PDB entry 9J1M | electron microscopy, 2.33 A resolution | chains 2 and A of the 52 polymer chains in the assembly

== Chain 2 ==
Protein: Large ribosomal subunit protein bL34
Source organism: Mycobacterium tuberculosis variant bovis BCG str. Pasteur 1173P2
UniProtKB: A0A0G2Q9F3 (A0A0G2Q9F3_MYCBP); residue numbers follow UniProt; this construct covers 1-47
Chain sequence (47 residues; row label = number of the first residue in the row):
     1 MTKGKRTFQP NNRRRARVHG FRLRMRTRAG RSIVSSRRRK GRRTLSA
Not modelled in the structure: 1, 46-47

== Chain A ==
Molecule: 23S rRNA
Source organism: Mycobacterium tuberculosis variant bovis BCG str. Pasteur 1173P2
Sequence (3138 nucleotides; numbered 1 to 3138; the number before each row is that of its first residue):
     1 UUGUAAGUGU CUAAGGGCGC AUGGUGGAUG CCUUGGCAUC GAGAGCCGAU GAAGGACGUG
    61 GGAGGCUGCG AUAUGCCUCG GGGAGCUGUC AACCGAGCGU GGAUCCGAGG AUUUCCGAAU
   121 GGGGAAACCC AGCACGAGUG AUGUCGUGCU ACCCGCAUCU GAAUAUAUAG GGUGCGGGAG
   181 GGAACGCGGG GAAGUGAAAC AUCUCAGUAC CCGUAGGAGG AGAAAACAAU UGUGAUUCCG
   241 CAAGUAGUGG CGAGCGAACG CGGAACAGGC UAAACCGCAC GCAUGGGUAA CCGGGUAGGG
   301 GUUGUGUGUG CGGGGUUGUG GGAGGAUAUG UCUCAGCGCU ACCCGGCUGA GAGGCAGUCA
   361 GAAAGUGUCG UGGUUAGCGG AAGUGGCCUG GGAUGGUCUG CCGUAGACGG UGAGAGCCCG
   421 GUACGCGAAA ACCCGGCACC UGCCUAGUAU CAAUUCCCGA GUAGCAGCGG GCCCGUGGAA
   481 UCCGCUGUGA AUCCGCCGGG ACCACCCGGU AAGCCUAAAU ACUCCUCGAU GACCGAUAGC
   541 GGAUUAGUAC CGUGAGGGAA UGGUGAAAAG UACCCCGGGA GGGGAGUGAA AGAGUACCUG
   601 AAACCGUGUG CCUACAAUCC GUCAGAGCCU CCUUUUCCUC UCCGGAGGAG GGUGGUGAUG
   661 GCGUGCCUUU UGAAGAAUGA GCCUGCGAGU CAGGGACAUG UCGCAAGGUU AACCCGUGUG
   721 GGGUAGCCGC AGCGAAAGCG AGUCUGAAUA GGGCGACCCA CACGCGCAUA CGCGCGUGUG
   781 AAUAGUGGCG UGUUCUGGAC CCGAAGCGGA GUGAUCUACC CAUGGCCAGG GUGAAGCGCG
   841 GGUAAGACCG CGUGGAGGCC CGAACCCACU UAGGUUGAAG ACUGAGGGGA UGAGCUGUGG
   901 GUAGGGGUGA AAGGCCAAUC AAACUCCGUG AUAGCUGGUU CUCCCCGAAA UGCAUUUAGG
   961 UGCAGCGUUG CGUGGUUCAC CGCGGAGGUA GAGCUACUGG AUGGCCGAUG GGCCCUACUA
  1021 GGUUACUGAC GUCAGCCAAA CUCCGAAUGC CGUGGUGUAA AGCGUGGCAG UGAGACGGCG
  1081 GGGGAUAAGC UCCGUACGUC GAAAGGGAAA CAGCCCAGAU CGCCGGCUAA GGCCCCCAAG
  1141 CGUGUGCUAA GUGGGAAAGG AUGUGCAGUC GCAAAGACAA CCAGGAGGUU GGCUUAGAAG
  1201 CAGCCACCCU UGAAAGAGUG CGUAAUAGCU CACUGGUCAA GUGAUUGUGC GCCGAUAAUG
  1261 UAGCGGGGCU CAAGCACACC GCCGAAGCCG CGGCACAUCC ACCUUGUGGU GGGUGUGGGU
  1321 AGGGGAGCGU CCCUCAUUCA GCGAAGCCAC CGGGUGACCG GUGGUGGAGG GUGGGGGAGU
  1381 GAGAAUGCAG GCAUGAGUAG CGACAAGGCA AGUGAGAACC UUGCCCGCCG AAAGACCAAG
  1441 GGUUCCUGGG CCAGGCCAGU CCGCCCAGGG UGAGUCGGGA CCUAAGGCGA GGCCGACAGG
  1501 CGUAGUCGAU GGACAACGGG UUGAUAUUCC CGUACCCGUG UGUGGGCGCC CGUGACGAAU
  1561 CAGCGGUACU AACCACCCAA AACCGGAUCG AUCACUCCCC UUCGGGGGUG UGGAGUUCUG
  1621 GGGCUGCGUG GGAACUUCGC UGGUAGUAGU CAAGCGAAGG GGUGACGCAG GAAGGUAGCC
  1681 GUACCAGUCA GUGGUAACAC UGGGGCAAGC CGGUAGGGAG AGCGAUAGGC AAAUCCGUCG
  1741 CUCACUAAUC CUGAGAGGUG ACGCAUAGCC GGUUGAGGCG AAUUCGGUGA UCCUCUGCUG
  1801 CCAAGAAAAG CCUCUAGCGA GCACACACAC GGCCCGUACC CCAAACCGAC ACAGGUGGUC
  1861 AGGUAGAGCA UACCAAGGCG UACGAGAUAA CUAUGGUUAA GGAACUCGGC AAAAUGCCCC
  1921 CGUAACUUCG GGAGAAGGGG GACCGGAAUA UCGUGAACAC CCUUGCGGUG GGAGCGGGAU
  1981 CCGGUCGCAG AAACCAGUGA GGAGCGACUG UUUACUAAAA ACACAGGUCC GUGCGAAGUC
  2041 GCAAGACGAU GUAUACGGAC UGACGCCUGC CCGGUGCUGG AAGGUUAAGA GGACCCGUUA
  2101 ACCCGCAAGG GUGAAGCGGA GAAUUUAAGC CCCAGUAAAC GGCGGUGGUA ACUAUAACCA
  2161 UCCUAAGGUA GCGAAAUUCC UUGUCGGGUA AGUUCCGACC UGCACGAAUG GCGUAACGAC
  2221 UUCUCAACUG UCUCAACCAU AGACUCGGCG AAAUUGCACU ACGAGUAAAG AUGCUCGUUA
  2281 CGCGCGGCAG GACGAAAAGA CCCCGGGACC UUCACUACAA CUUGGUAUUG AUGUUCGGUA
  2341 CGGUUUGUGU AGGAUAGGUG GGAGACUGUG AAACCUCGAC GCCAGUUGGG GCGGAGUCGU
  2401 UGUUGAAAUA CCACUCUGAU CGUAUUGGGC AUCUAACCUC GAACCCUGAA UCGGGUUUAG
  2461 GGACAGUGCC UGGCGGGUAG UUUAACUGGG GCGGUUGCCU CCUAAAAUGU AACGGAGGCG
  2521 CCCAAAGGUU CCCUCAACCU GGACGGCAAU CAGGUGGCGA GUGUAAAUGC ACAAGGGAGC
  2581 UUGACUGCGA GACUUACAAG UCAAGCAGGG ACGAAAGUCG GGAUUAGUGA UCCGGCACCC
  2641 CCGAGUGGAA GGGGUGUCGC UCAACGGAUA AAAGGUACCC CGGGGAUAAC AGGCUGAUCU
  2701 UCCCCAAGAG UCCAUAUCGA CGGGAUGGUU UGGCACCUCG AUGUCGGCUC GUCGCAUCCU
  2761 GGGGCUGGAG CAGGUCCCAA GGGUUGGGCU GUUCGCCCAU UAAAGCGGCA CGCGAGCUGG
  2821 GUUUAGAACG UCGUGAGACA GUUCGGUCUC UAUCCGCCGC GCGCGUCAGA AACUUGAGGA
  2881 AACCUGUCCC UAGUACGAGA GGACCGGGAC GGACGAACCU CUGGUGCACC AGUUGUCCCG
  2941 CCAGGGGCAC CGCUGGAUAG CCACGUUCGG UCAGGAUAAC CGCUGAAAGC AUCUAAGCGG
  3001 GAAACCUUCU CCAAGAUCAG GUUUCUCACC CACUUGGUGG GAUAAGGCCC CCCGCAGAAC
  3061 ACGGGUUCAA UAGGUCAGAC CUGGAAGCUC AGUAAUGGGU GUAGGGAACU GGUGCUAACC
  3121 GGCCGAAAAC UUACAACA
Not modelled in the structure: 1-4, 634-649, 1013-1022, 1549-1652, 2335-2428, 3133-3138
Modified positions: 5MU (5-methyluridine 5'-monophosphate) at position 2177; OMG (o2'-methylguanosine-5'-monophosphate) at position 2489; OMG (o2'-methylguanosine-5'-monophosphate) at position 2791
Ion coordination: Mg2+ site 1: C31, G1370; Mg2+ site 2: C46, G217; Mg2+ site 3: G60, G65, U89; Mg2+ site 4 near U72 (its only coordinating residue here); Mg2+ site 5 near U120 (its only coordinating residue here); Mg2+ site 6: U120, G124; Mg2+ site 7: A162, U166; Mg2+ site 8: G194, U2481; Mg2+ site 9: G194, U195; Mg2+ site 10: A199, C200; Mg2+ site 11 near G220 (its only coordinating residue here); Mg2+ site 12 near C251 (its only coordinating residue here); 177 more Mg2+ sites not listed
Small-molecule neighbours: KU-13, chemically modified azithromycin (A1L32; (2R,3R,4R,5R,8R,10R,11R,12S,13S,14R)-11-[(2S,3R,4S,6R)-4-(dimethylamino)-6-methyl-3-oxidanyl-oxan-2-yl]oxy-2-ethyl-4-[(2R,3R,4R,5S,6R)-6-(hydroxymethyl)-3,4-bis(oxidanyl)-5-[[4-(4-pyridin-4-yl-1,2,3-triazol-1-yl)phenyl]methoxy]oxan-2-yl]oxy-13-[(2R,4R,5S,6S)-4-methoxy-4,6-dimethyl-5-oxidanyl-oxan-2-yl]oxy-3,5,6,8,10,12,14-heptamethyl-3,10-bis(oxidanyl)-1-oxa-6-azacyclopentadecan-15-one): U875, A881, U2016, A2296, A2297, A2300, A2741, G2743, U2822, U2824, G2846, U2847, C2848, U2849

== Interface between chain 2 and chain A ==
Residue-residue contacts (98):
  Thr2(2) - C816(A)  phosphate contact
  Thr2(2) - U817(A)  hydrogen bond to the phosphate
  Thr2(2) - C867(A)  hydrogen bond to the phosphate
  Thr2(2) - A2014(A)  base contact
  Lys3(2) - C882(A)  phosphate contact
  Lys3(2) - U883(A)  salt bridge to the phosphate
  Lys3(2) - G1854(A)  hydrogen bond to the phosphate
  Lys3(2) - G1855(A)  salt bridge to the phosphate
  Gly4(2) - G1854(A)  hydrogen bond to the base
  Gly4(2) - G1855(A)  sugar contact
  Lys5(2) - C816(A)  salt bridge to the phosphate
  Lys5(2) - U817(A)  salt bridge to the phosphate
  Lys5(2) - G1855(A)  sugar contact
  Arg6(2) - C816(A)  sugar contact
  Arg6(2) - A918(A)  hydrogen bond to the sugar
  Arg6(2) - C1847(A)  sugar contact
  Arg6(2) - G1848(A)  sugar contact
  Thr7(2) - U815(A)  hydrogen bond to the sugar
  Thr7(2) - C816(A)  sugar contact
  Thr7(2) - A917(A)  base contact
  Thr7(2) - A918(A)  sugar contact
  Phe8(2) - U553(A)  sugar contact
  Phe8(2) - U815(A)  sugar contact
  Phe8(2) - C1847(A)  hydrogen bond to the sugar
  Phe8(2) - G1848(A)  phosphate contact
  Gln9(2) - U815(A)  hydrogen bond to the sugar
  Gln9(2) - C816(A)  phosphate contact
  Gln9(2) - C1847(A)  sugar contact
  Pro10(2) - A1439(A)  sugar contact
  Pro10(2) - G1440(A)  sugar contact
  Pro10(2) - C1847(A)  sugar contact
  Asn11(2) - U815(A)  hydrogen bond to the base
  Asn11(2) - G899(A)  hydrogen bond to the phosphate
  Asn11(2) - G1440(A)  phosphate contact
  Asn12(2) - A125(A)  base contact
  Asn12(2) - G1440(A)  hydrogen bond to the phosphate
  Asn12(2) - G1441(A)  hydrogen bond to the phosphate
  Arg13(2) - A125(A)  base contact
  Arg13(2) - G899(A)  hydrogen bond to the phosphate
  Arg13(2) - G900(A)  salt bridge to the phosphate
  Arg13(2) - G1508(A)  hydrogen bond to the phosphate
  Arg13(2) - A1509(A)  salt bridge to the phosphate
  Arg14(2) - U815(A)  salt bridge to the phosphate
  Arg14(2) - G899(A)  salt bridge to the phosphate
  Arg14(2) - G900(A)  salt bridge to the phosphate
  Arg15(2) - U553(A)  hydrogen bond to the phosphate
  Arg15(2) - G554(A)  salt bridge to the phosphate
  Arg15(2) - U815(A)  base contact
  Ala16(2) - A125(A)  sugar contact
  Ala16(2) - A126(A)  phosphate contact
  Arg17(2) - G900(A)  salt bridge to the phosphate
  Val18(2) - G813(A)  phosphate contact
  Val18(2) - A814(A)  phosphate contact
  His19(2) - U553(A)  hydrogen bond to the sugar
  His19(2) - G554(A)  hydrogen bond to the sugar
  His19(2) - G813(A)  salt bridge to the phosphate
  Gly20(2) - A126(A)  phosphate contact
  Phe21(2) - G117(A)  sugar contact
  Phe21(2) - A126(A)  stacking on the base
  Arg22(2) - G117(A)  salt bridge to the phosphate
  Arg22(2) - G124(A)  hydrogen bond to the base
  Arg22(2) - A125(A)  salt bridge to the phosphate
  Arg22(2) - A126(A)  hydrogen bond to the phosphate
  Arg24(2) - G554(A)  hydrogen bond to the sugar
  Arg24(2) - A555(A)  sugar contact
  Arg24(2) - U812(A)  hydrogen bond to the phosphate
  Arg24(2) - G813(A)  salt bridge to the phosphate
  Met25(2) - A118(A)  phosphate contact
  Arg26(2) - C1488(A)  sugar contact
  Arg28(2) - C212(A)  salt bridge to the phosphate
  Arg28(2) - G213(A)  salt bridge to the phosphate
  Arg28(2) - A1498(A)  hydrogen bond to the phosphate
  Arg28(2) - G1499(A)  salt bridge to the phosphate
  Ala29(2) - G811(A)  phosphate contact
  Ala29(2) - U812(A)  phosphate contact
  Ile33(2) - A555(A)  phosphate contact
  Ile33(2) - G811(A)  sugar contact
  Ile33(2) - U812(A)  sugar contact
  Ser35(2) - G182(A)  phosphate contact
  Ser36(2) - G556(A)  phosphate contact
  Arg37(2) - A555(A)  salt bridge to the phosphate
  Arg37(2) - G556(A)  salt bridge to the phosphate
  Arg38(2) - A53(A)  base contact
  Arg38(2) - G54(A)  sugar contact
  Arg39(2) - G182(A)  salt bridge to the phosphate
  Arg39(2) - A183(A)  salt bridge to the phosphate
  Lys40(2) - G547(A)  base contact
  Lys40(2) - G557(A)  salt bridge to the phosphate
  Lys40(2) - G558(A)  hydrogen bond to the base
  Gly41(2) - G547(A)  sugar contact
  Gly41(2) - U548(A)  phosphate contact
  Arg42(2) - G547(A)  hydrogen bond to the sugar
  Arg42(2) - U548(A)  salt bridge to the phosphate
  Arg42(2) - G556(A)  hydrogen bond to the base
  Arg42(2) - G557(A)  hydrogen bond to the base
  Arg42(2) - G558(A)  hydrogen bond to the base
  Arg43(2) - U548(A)  hydrogen bond to the phosphate
  Leu45(2) - A126(A)  base contact
Interface residues without a listed pair, chain 2 (40 interface residues in all): Leu23, Gly30, Arg31
Interface residues without a listed pair, chain A (53 interface residues in all): G181, A549, A881, G897, U898, G1487, C1846

== Summary ==
40 residues of chain 2 face 53 of chain A across their interface, with 28 hydrogen bonds, 24 salt bridges and
1 aromatic stacking contact. Polar pairs include Gly4(2)-G1854(A), Asn11(2)-U815(A) and Arg22(2)-G124(A).
Ligands of chain A: KU-13, chemically modified azithromycin.
Chain 2 is Large ribosomal subunit protein bL34 and chain A is 23S rRNA, both from Mycobacterium tuberculosis
variant bovis BCG str. Pasteur 1173P2; the structure, KU13-bond Mycobacterium tuberculosis 70S ribosome, was
determined by electron microscopy.
